Entry 6QMT (X-ray diffraction, 1.80 A resolution); this record covers chain A.

Chain A:
Protein: Complement factor D
Source organism: Homo sapiens
Notes: EC 3.4.21.46
UniProt: P00746 (CFAD_HUMAN); the construct lacks a stretch of the UniProt sequence and is renumbered around it, so the offset changes along the chain: -8 to 36 = UniProt 2-46; 38-61 = UniProt 47-70; 62-115 = UniProt 74-127; 118-124 = UniProt 128-134; 6 more segments
Sequence (254 residues; row label = number of the first residue in the row; note: 8 numbers in that range are skipped by the numbering (no residue carries them; nothing is unmodelled there); a row labelled like 61A-61C holds insertion residues (61A, then the next letters in order); numbers below 1 keep their minus sign (His-8 is residue -8)):
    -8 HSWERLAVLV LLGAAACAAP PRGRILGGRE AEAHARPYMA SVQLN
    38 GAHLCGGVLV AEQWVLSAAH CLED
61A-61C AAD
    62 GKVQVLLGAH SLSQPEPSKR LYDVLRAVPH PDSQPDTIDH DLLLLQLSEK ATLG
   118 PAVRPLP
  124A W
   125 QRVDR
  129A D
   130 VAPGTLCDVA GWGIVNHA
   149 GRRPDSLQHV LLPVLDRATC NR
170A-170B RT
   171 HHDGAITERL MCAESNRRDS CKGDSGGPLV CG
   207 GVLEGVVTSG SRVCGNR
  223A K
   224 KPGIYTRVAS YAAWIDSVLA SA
Not modelled in the structure: -8 to 15
Cystine bridges: Cys42-Cys58, Cys136-Cys201, Cys168-Cys182, Cys191-Cys220
Sequence notes: expression tag (244-245)
Residues lining bound ligands: J7B (2-[2-[[3-[3-(aminomethyl)phenyl]phenyl]carbonylamino]phenyl]ethanoic acid): Leu41, Cys42, His57, Cys58, Glu60, Asp61, Asp189, Ser190, Cys191, Lys192, Gly193, Asp194, Ser195, Val213, Thr214, Ser215, Arg218, Val219, Cys220, Gly226

Overview:
Chain A binds compound J7B.
Chain A is Complement factor D (Homo sapiens); the structure, Complement factor D in complex with the
inhibitor 2-(2-(3'-(aminomethyl)-[1,1'-biphenyl]-3-carboxamido)phenyl)acetic acid, was determined by X-ray
diffraction, deposited together with 6QMR.
